Entry 3K0D (X-ray diffraction, 1.95 A resolution); this record covers chain A.

[Chain A]
Name: Potassium channel protein NaK
From: Bacillus cereus
UniProtKB: Q81HW2 (Q81HW2_BACCR); aligned to UniProt positions 20-109 over residues 20-109 (the alignment contains insertions or deletions, so no single offset holds)
Chain sequence (96 residues; row label = number of the first residue in the row):
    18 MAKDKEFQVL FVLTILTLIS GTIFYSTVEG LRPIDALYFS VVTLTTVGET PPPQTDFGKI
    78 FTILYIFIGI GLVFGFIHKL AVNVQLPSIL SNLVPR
Not modelled in the structure: 18-22, 113
Differences from the reference sequence: expression tag (18-19, 110-113)
Bound ions: K+ site 1 near T63 (its only coordinating residue here); K+ site 2: T63, V64; K+ site 3: V64, G65; K+ site 4 near G65 (its only coordinating residue here)
Reported in the primary citation:
  - interface residues: T60, E66
  - contacts within the chain: Y55-E66 (hydrogen bond)

[Overview]
The K+ site 2 is built by T63 and V64. The K+ site 3 is built by V64 and G65. From the paper: interface
residues T60 and E66; contacts within the chain involving Y55 and E66.
Chain A is Potassium channel protein NaK (Bacillus cereus); the structure, Crystal Structure of CNG mimicking
NaK mutant, NaK-ETPP, K+ complex, was determined by X-ray diffraction together with 3K04, 3K06, 3K08 and 3K0G
from the same study.
